8W7M - chains 3 and 5 of the 16 polymer chains in the assembly; structure by electron microscopy, 4.12 A resolution (low resolution: residue-level contacts below are approximate; hydrogen-bond / salt-bridge calls are withheld).

== Chain 3 ==
Protein: DNA replication licensing factor MCM3
From: Saccharomyces cerevisiae S288C
Notes: EC 3.6.4.12
Reference sequence: P24279 (MCM3_YEAST); residue numbers follow UniProt; this construct covers 1-971
Sequence (971 residues; each row starts with the number of its first residue):
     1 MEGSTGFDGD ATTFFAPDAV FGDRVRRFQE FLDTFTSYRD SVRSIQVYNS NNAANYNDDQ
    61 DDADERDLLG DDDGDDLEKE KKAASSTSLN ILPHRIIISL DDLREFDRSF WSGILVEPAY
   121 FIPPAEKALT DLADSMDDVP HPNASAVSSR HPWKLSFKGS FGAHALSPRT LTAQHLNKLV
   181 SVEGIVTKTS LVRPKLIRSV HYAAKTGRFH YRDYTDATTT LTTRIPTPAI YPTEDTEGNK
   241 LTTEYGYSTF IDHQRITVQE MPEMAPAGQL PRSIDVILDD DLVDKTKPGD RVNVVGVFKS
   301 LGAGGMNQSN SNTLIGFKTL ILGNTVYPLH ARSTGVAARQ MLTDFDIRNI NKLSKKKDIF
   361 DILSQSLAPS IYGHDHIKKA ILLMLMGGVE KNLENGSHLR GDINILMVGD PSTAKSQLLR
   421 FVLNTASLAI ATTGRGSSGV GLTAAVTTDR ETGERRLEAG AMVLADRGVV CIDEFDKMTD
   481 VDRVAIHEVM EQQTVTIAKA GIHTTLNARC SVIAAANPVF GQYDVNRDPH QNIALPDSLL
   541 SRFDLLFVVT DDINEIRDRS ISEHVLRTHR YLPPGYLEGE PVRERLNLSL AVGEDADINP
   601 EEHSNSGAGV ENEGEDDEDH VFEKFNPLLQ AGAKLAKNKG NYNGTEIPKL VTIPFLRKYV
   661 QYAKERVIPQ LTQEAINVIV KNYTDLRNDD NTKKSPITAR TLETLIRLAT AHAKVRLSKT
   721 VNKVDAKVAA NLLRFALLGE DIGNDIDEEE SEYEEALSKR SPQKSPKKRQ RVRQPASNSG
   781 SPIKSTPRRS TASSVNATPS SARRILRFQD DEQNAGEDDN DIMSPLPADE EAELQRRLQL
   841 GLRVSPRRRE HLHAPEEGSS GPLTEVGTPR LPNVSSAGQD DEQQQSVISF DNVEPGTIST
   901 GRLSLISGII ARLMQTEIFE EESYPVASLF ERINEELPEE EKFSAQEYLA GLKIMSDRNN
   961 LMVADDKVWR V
Unresolved in the structure: 1-17, 59-89, 332-337, 450-453, 584-647, 742-971
Residues lining bound ligands:
  - ADP (adenosine-5'-diphosphate): Ser370, Ile371, Tyr372, His374, Asp410, Pro411, Ser412, Thr413, Ala414, Lys415, Ser416, Gln417, Ile561, Val565
  - ATP-gamma-S (AGS; phosphothiophosphoric acid-adenylate ester): Glu491, Gln492, Arg542, Ala699, Arg700, Glu703
Curated features (UniProtKB/Swiss-Prot):
  - motif: Ser541 to Asp544 (Arginine finger)
  - binding site (ATP): Gly409 to Ser416
  - modified residue: Ser761 (Phosphoserine), Ser777 (Phosphoserine), Ser781 (Phosphoserine), Thr868 (Phosphothreonine)
  - mutagenesis: Lys415 (K415A: No effect on MCM2-7 complex helicase activity. Loss of MCM2-7 complex helicase activity; when associated with MCM5 A-422. Reduces MCM2-7 complex helicase activity ...)

== Chain 5 ==
Protein: Minichromosome maintenance protein 5
From: Saccharomyces cerevisiae S288C
Notes: EC 3.6.4.12
Reference sequence: P29496 (MCM5_YEAST); residue numbers follow UniProt; this construct covers 1-775
Sequence (775 residues; row label = number of the first residue in the row):
     1 MSFDRPEIYS APVLQGESPN DDDNTEIIKS FKNFILEFRL DSQFIYRDQL RNNILVKNYS
    61 LTVNMEHLIG YNEDIYKKLS DEPSDIIPLF ETAITQVAKR ISILSRAQSA NNNDKDPENT
   121 SMDTDSLLLN SLPTFQLILN SNANQIPLRD LDSEHVSKIV RLSGIIISTS VLSSRATYLS
   181 IMCRNCRHTT SITINNFNSI TGNTVSLPRS CLSTIESESS MANESNIGDE STKKNCGPDP
   241 YIIIHESSKF IDQQFLKLQE IPELVPVGEM PRNLTMTCDR YLTNKVIPGT RVTIVGIYSI
   301 YNSKNGAGSG RSGGGNGGSG VAIRTPYIKI LGIQSDVETS SIWNSVTMFT EEEEEEFLQL
   361 SRNPKLYEIL TNSIAPSIFG NEDIKKAIVC LLMGGSKKIL PDGMRLRGDI NVLLLGDPGT
   421 AKSQLLKFVE KVSPIAVYTS GKGSSAAGLT ASVQRDPMTR EFYLEGGAMV LADGGVVCID
   481 EFDKMRDEDR VAIHEAMEQQ TISIAKAGIT TVLNSRTSVL AAANPIYGRY DDLKSPGDNI
   541 DFQTTILSRF DMIFIVKDDH NEERDISIAN HVINIHTGNA NAMQNQQEEN GSEISIEKMK
   601 RYITYCRLKC APRLSPQAAE KLSSNFVTIR KQLLINELES TERSSIPITI RQLEAIIRIT
   661 ESLAKLELSP IAQERHVDEA IRLFQASTMD AASQDPIGGL NQASGTSLSE IRRFEQELKR
   721 RLPIGWSTSY QTLRREFVDT HRFSQLALDK ALYALEKHET IQLRHQGQNI YRSGV
Unresolved in the structure: 1-19, 108-130, 199-204, 214-234, 306-319, 339-347, 416-418, 444-460, 502-509, 527-543, 557-559, 578-591, 637-646, 694-775
Bound ions: Zn2+: Cys183, Cys186, Cys211, Cys236
Residues lining bound ligands: ADP (adenosine-5'-diphosphate): Glu498, Ile650, Arg651, Glu654
Curated features (UniProtKB/Swiss-Prot):
  - motif: Ser548 to Asp551 (Arginine finger)
  - binding site (ATP): Gly416 to Ser423
  - mutagenesis: Lys422 (K422A: Loss of MCM2-7 complex helicase activity)

== Chain 3 / chain 5 interface ==
Residue-residue contacts - 110 pairs, chain 3 then chain 5:
  Ala119(3) with Glu246(5)
  Tyr120(3) with Glu246(5); Ser247(5)
  Thr172(3) with Asp252(5)
  Ala173(3) with Ile251(5); Asp252(5)
  Leu176(3) with Phe250(5)
  Asn177(3) with His245(5); Glu246(5); Ser248(5)
  Lys188(3) with Phe462(5)
  Leu221(3) with Glu246(5)
  Thr222(3) with Glu246(5)
  Thr223(3) with Ile243(5); Ile244(5); His245(5); Glu246(5)
  Ile225(3) with Arg184(5)
  Gln269(3) with Thr169(5); Pro288(5)
  Arg272(3) with Ser170(5); Val171(5); Gln254(5)
  Lys299(3) with Glu246(5)
  Ser300(3) with His245(5); Phe250(5)
  Leu301(3) with His245(5)
  Gly302(3) with His245(5)
  Met306(3) with Leu179(5); Ile194(5); Val205(5); Ser206(5); Leu207(5)
  Gln308(3) with Ser206(5); Leu207(5); Arg209(5); Asp239(5)
  Asn310(3) with Lys304(5)
  Ser311(3) with Asn302(5); Lys304(5)
  Asn312(3) with Tyr301(5); Asn302(5); Lys304(5)
  Thr313(3) with Arg175(5)
  Leu314(3) with Arg175(5); Phe255(5); Tyr301(5)
  Ile315(3) with Arg175(5)
  Gly316(3) with Ser173(5); Ser174(5)
  Phe317(3) with Ser174(5); Ala176(5); Ile243(5); His245(5); Phe250(5)
  Pro369(3) with Asp402(5)
  Ser370(3) with Leu400(5); Asp402(5)
  Ser412(3) with Thr649(5); Arg651(5)
  Gln417(3) with Met404(5)
  Arg420(3) with Arg405(5); Gln499(5)
  Phe421(3) with Asp402(5)
  Arg435(3) with Val491(5)
  Gln522(3) with Pro647(5)
  Ile553(3) with Arg630(5); Leu634(5)
  Glu555(3) with Lys631(5)
  Asp558(3) with Val627(5); Arg630(5)
  Arg559(3) with Ser623(5); Ser624(5); Val627(5)
  Ile561(3) with Ile650(5)
  Ser562(3) with Ser623(5)
  Val565(3) with Leu653(5)
  Leu566(3) with Leu614(5); Ala619(5); Leu622(5); Ser623(5)
  Thr568(3) with Leu400(5)
  His569(3) with Lys398(5); Leu406(5); Leu614(5); Ile657(5)
  Arg570(3) with Lys398(5); Arg613(5); Leu614(5); Ser615(5); Pro616(5)
  Tyr571(3) with Lys398(5); Ile399(5); Pro401(5); Arg613(5)
  Leu572(3) with Arg613(5)
  Glu578(3) with Arg613(5); Pro670(5); Ile671(5)
  Gly579(3) with Lys609(5); Cys610(5); Ala611(5); Pro670(5)
  Glu580(3) with Ala611(5)
  Pro581(3) with Leu608(5); Lys609(5); Cys610(5); Ala611(5)
  Val582(3) with Lys397(5)
  Ile653(3) with Asp402(5)
Other interface residues (no listed pair), chain 3 (59 interface residues in all): Gly268, Asn307, Thr319, Pro411, Asp552
Other interface residues (no listed pair), chain 5 (80 interface residues in all): Leu172, Arg187, Pro208, Asn284, Ile287, Ser303, Tyr327, Asp489, Ser548, Pro612, Glu620, Phe626, Glu654, Glu661

== In short ==
59 residues of chain 3 face 80 of chain 5 across their interface. ADP is bound between chain 3 and chain 5.
Bound to chain 3: ATP-gamma-S.
Here chain 3 is DNA replication licensing factor MCM3 and chain 5 is Minichromosome maintenance protein 5,
both from Saccharomyces cerevisiae S288C. Entry 8W7M (Yeast replisome in state V) was determined by electron
microscopy together with 8W7S, 8KG6, 8KG8 and 8KG9 from the same study.
